Entry 6OYU (X-ray diffraction, 2.95 A resolution); this record covers chain A.

== Chain A ==
Name: Cytochrome P450 1B1
Organism: synthetic construct
Chain sequence (493 residues; numbered 39 to 531; the number before each row is that of its first residue):
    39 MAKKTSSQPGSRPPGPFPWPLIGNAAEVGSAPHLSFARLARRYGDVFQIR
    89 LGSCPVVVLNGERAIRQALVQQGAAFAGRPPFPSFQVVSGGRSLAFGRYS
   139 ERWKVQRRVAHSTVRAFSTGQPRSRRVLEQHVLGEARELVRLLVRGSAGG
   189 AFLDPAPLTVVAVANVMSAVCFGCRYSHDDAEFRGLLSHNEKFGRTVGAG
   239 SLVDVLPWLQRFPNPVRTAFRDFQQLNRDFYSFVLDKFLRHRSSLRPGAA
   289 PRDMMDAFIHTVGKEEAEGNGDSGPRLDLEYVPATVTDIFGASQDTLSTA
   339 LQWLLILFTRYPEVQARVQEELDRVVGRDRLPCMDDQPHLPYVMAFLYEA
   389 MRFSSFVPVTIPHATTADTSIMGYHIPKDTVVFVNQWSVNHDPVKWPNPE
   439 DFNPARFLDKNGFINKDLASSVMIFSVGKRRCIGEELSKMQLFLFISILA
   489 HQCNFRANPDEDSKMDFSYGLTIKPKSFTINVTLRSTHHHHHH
Disordered / not traced: 39-48, 60-69, 301-312, 448-452, 526-531
Metal / ion sites: heme Fe near Cys470 (its only coordinating residue here)
Small-molecule neighbours:
  - 7,8-benzoflavone (BHF; 2-phenyl-4H-benzo[h]chromen-4-one), molecule 1: Trp57, Pro58, Pro70, Leu89, Gly236, Ser239, Leu240, Val243, Tyr507, Gly508, Leu509
  - 7,8-benzoflavone (BHF), molecule 2: Phe74, Phe123, Phe134, Ser239, Asp242, Val397, Thr398, Ile399, Pro400, Phe421
  - 7,8-benzoflavone (BHF), molecule 3: Ser122, Phe123, Val126, Phe134, Phe231, Val235, Ser239, Asp242, Phe261, Leu509
  - 7,8-benzoflavone (BHF), molecule 4: Val126, Ser127, Ala133, Phe134, His227, Asn228, Phe231, Gly232, Phe268, Thr325, Asp326, Gly329, Ala330, Asp333, Leu509
  - heme (HEM): Arg117, Leu132, Ala133, Trp141, Arg145, Val152, Met205, Asp326, Ile327, Ala330, Ser331, Thr334, Leu335, Phe394, Val395, Thr398, Ile399, His401, Gln424, Ile462, Phe463, Ser464, Lys467, Arg468, Arg469, Cys470, Ile471, Gly472, Leu475, Ser476, Leu480
From the paper describing this entry:
  - binding site for 7,8-benzoflavone: His227, Phe231, Ala330, Asp333, Leu509

== Overview ==
Ligands of chain A: 4 copies of 7,8-benzoflavone and heme. The paper reports a binding site for
7,8-benzoflavone at His227, Phe231 and Ala330 among others.
Chain A is Cytochrome P450 1B1 (synthetic construct); the structure, Structure of an ancestral-reconstructed
cytochrome P450 1B1 with alpha-naphthoflavone, was determined by X-ray diffraction together with 6OYV from the
same study.
